PDB entry 4NBA | X-ray diffraction, 2.10 A resolution | chains A and C of the 6 polymer chains in the assembly

Chain A (and C):
Molecule: Terminal oxygenase component of carbazole
Notes: EC 1.14.12.22; chain C of this document is another copy of the same molecule, construct and numbering; everything in this record applies to it too
UniProtKB: Q84II6 (Q84II6_JANS3); numbering as in UniProt (aligned over 1-384)
Chain sequence (392 residues; each row starts with the number of its first residue):
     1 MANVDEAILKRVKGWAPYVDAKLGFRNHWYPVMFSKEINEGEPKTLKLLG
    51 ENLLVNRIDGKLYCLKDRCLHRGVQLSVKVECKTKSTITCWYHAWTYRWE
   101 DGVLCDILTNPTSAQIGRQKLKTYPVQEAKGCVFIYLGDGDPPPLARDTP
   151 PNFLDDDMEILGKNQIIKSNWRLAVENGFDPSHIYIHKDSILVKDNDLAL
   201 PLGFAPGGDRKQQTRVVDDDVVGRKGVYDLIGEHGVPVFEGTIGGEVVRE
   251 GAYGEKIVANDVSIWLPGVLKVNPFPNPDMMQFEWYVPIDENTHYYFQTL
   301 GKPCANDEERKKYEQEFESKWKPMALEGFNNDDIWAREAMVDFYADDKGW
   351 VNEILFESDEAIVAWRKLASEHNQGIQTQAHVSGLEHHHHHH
Disordered / not traced: 1, 390-392
Sequence notes: engineered mutation Val262 (Ile in Q84II6); expression tag (385-392)
Metal / ion sites: 2Fe-2S cluster Fe: Cys69, His71, Cys90, His93; Fe2+: His183, His187, Asp333
Residues lining bound ligands: 2Fe-2S cluster (FES): Cys69, His71, Arg72, Val74, Cys90, Tyr92, His93, Ala94, Trp95
What the authors report for this chain:
  - binding site for 9H-carbazole: Gly178
  - binding site for 9H-carbazole: Phe275 (proposed by the authors, not directly observed)
  - mutagenesis - I262V: decreased catalytic activity on CAR (citing earlier work)

Chain A / chain C interface:
Residue-residue contacts - 79 pairs, chain A then chain C:
  Arg68(A) with Phe343(C)
  Leu70(A) with Ile354(C), hydrogen bond (backbone-backbone)
  His71(A) with Glu353(C); Ile354(C), hydrogen bond (backbone-backbone); Phe356(C); Asp359(C), salt bridge
  Arg72(A) with Glu176(C), salt bridge; Met340(C); Phe343(C); Tyr344(C), hydrogen bond; Ile362(C); Arg366(C)
  Gly73(A) with Phe343(C)
  Val74(A) with Ala339(C); Met340(C), hydrophobic
  Val78(A) with Trp335(C), hydrophobic
  Lys79(A) with Trp335(C)
  Glu81(A) with Tyr185(C), hydrogen bond; Lys188(C), salt bridge
  Lys83(A) with Tyr185(C); Ile243(C); Val248(C); Arg249(C)
  Thr84(A) with Ile243(C); Val248(C)
  Thr87(A) with Ile243(C)
  Thr89(A) with Tyr185(C); Ile243(C)
  Cys90(A) with Tyr185(C)
  Trp91(A) with Tyr185(C); Ile186(C); Trp335(C), hydrophobic; Ala336(C), hydrophobic; Ala339(C), hydrophobic
  Tyr92(A) with Asn177(C), hydrogen bond; His183(C); Tyr185(C); Ile186(C); Met340(C)
  His93(A) with Asp180(C), salt bridge; Ser182(C); His183(C)
  Ala94(A) with Tyr185(C)
  Trp95(A) with Ile354(C); Phe356(C)
  Thr96(A) with Ile243(C)
  Asp106(A) with Thr242(C); Ile243(C); Gly244(C), hydrogen bond (side chain-backbone)
  Ile107(A) with Phe356(C), hydrophobic
  Leu108(A) with Tyr185(C); Val238(C); Thr242(C); Ile243(C), hydrophobic
  Thr109(A) with Ser182(C); Tyr185(C); Leu202(C); Gly203(C); Phe204(C), hydrogen bond (backbone-backbone); Val238(C); Phe356(C)
  Asn110(A) with Phe204(C); Ala205(C); Pro206(C); Glu357(C), hydrogen bond
  Pro111(A) with Val238(C)
  Thr112(A) with Ala205(C)
  Ser113(A) with Phe356(C); Glu357(C), hydrogen bond
  Ala114(A) with Glu357(C), hydrogen bond (backbone-side chain)
  Gln115(A) with Ile354(C); Leu355(C), hydrogen bond (side chain-backbone); Phe356(C)
  Gln119(A) with Ile354(C)
  Ser383(A) with Asp346(C); Asn352(C), hydrogen bond (backbone-side chain)
  Glu386(A) with Lys348(C), salt bridge
  His387(A) with Arg11(C)
  His388(A) with Arg11(C)
Also at the interface, not in a pair above, chain A (36 interface residues in all): Gln75
Also at the interface, not in a pair above, chain C (39 interface residues in all): Gly241, Asp342

Summary:
The interface between chain A and chain C involves 36 residues on one side and 39 on the other, with 12
hydrogen bonds and 5 salt bridges. Polar contacts include His71(A)-Asp359(C), Arg72(A)-Glu176(C) and
Glu81(A)-Lys188(C). From the paper: a binding site for 9H-carbazole at Gly178(A) and Phe275(A); I262V of chain
A reduces catalytic activity on CAR.
Chain A and chain C are both Terminal oxygenase component of carbazole; the structure, Carbazole-bound
oxygenase with Ile262 replaced by Val and ferredoxin complex of carbazole 1,9a-dioxygenase, was determined by
X-ray diffraction together with 4NB8, 4NB9, 4NBB, 4NBC, 4NBD, 4NBE and 3 further entries from the same study.
